4R53 - chains A and C of the 4 polymer chains in the assembly; structure by X-ray diffraction, 2.00 A resolution.

Chain A (and C):
Protein: 4-hydroxy-tetrahydrodipicolinate synthase
Organism: Campylobacter jejuni subsp. jejuni
Notes: EC 4.3.3.7; chain C of this document is another copy of the same molecule, construct and numbering; everything in this record applies to it too
Reference sequence: Q9PPB4 (DAPA_CAMJE); numbering as in UniProt (aligned over 1-298)
Sequence (306 residues; numbered -7 to 298; the number before each row is that of its first residue; numbers below 1 keep their minus sign (His-7 is residue -7)):
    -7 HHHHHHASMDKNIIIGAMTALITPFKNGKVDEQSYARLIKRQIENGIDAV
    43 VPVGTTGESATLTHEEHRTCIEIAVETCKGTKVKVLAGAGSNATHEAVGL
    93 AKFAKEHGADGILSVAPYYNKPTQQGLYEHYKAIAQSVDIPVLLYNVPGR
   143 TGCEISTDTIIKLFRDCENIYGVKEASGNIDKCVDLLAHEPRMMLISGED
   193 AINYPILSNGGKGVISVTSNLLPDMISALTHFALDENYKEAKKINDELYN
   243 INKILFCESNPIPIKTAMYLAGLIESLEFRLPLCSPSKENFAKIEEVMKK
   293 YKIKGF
Unresolved in the structure: -7 to 2 (chain C: -7 to 3)
Construct notes: expression tag (-7 to 0)
Swiss-Prot annotation at these positions:
  - active site: Tyr137 (Proton donor/acceptor), Lys166 (Schiff-base intermediate with substrate)
  - binding site (pyruvate): Thr48, Ile207
  - site (Part of a proton relay during catalysis): Thr47, Tyr111

Interface between chain A and chain C:
Residue-residue contacts (37; chain A residue first):
  Ile172(A) with Ile172(C), hydrophobic; Ile194(C), hydrophobic; Pro197(C), hydrophobic
  Asp173(A) with Ala193(C); Ile194(C); Tyr241(C), hydrogen bond; Lys245(C), salt bridge
  Val176(A) with Pro197(C), hydrophobic; Asn237(C); Tyr241(C), hydrophobic
  Asp177(A) with Tyr241(C)
  Ala180(A) with Asp238(C)
  His181(A) with Tyr241(C); Asn242(C), hydrogen bond
  Ala193(A) with Asp173(C); Val176(C)
  Ile194(A) with Ile172(C), hydrophobic; Asp173(C)
  Tyr196(A) with Ser200(C), hydrogen bond (side chain-backbone); Asn201(C)
  Pro197(A) with Ile172(C), hydrophobic; Val176(C), hydrophobic
  Ser200(A) with Tyr196(C), hydrogen bond (backbone-side chain); Ser200(C), hydrogen bond
  Asn201(A) with Tyr196(C); Lys234(C), hydrogen bond (backbone-side chain)
  Tyr230(A) with Tyr230(C), hydrophobic
  Lys231(A) with Glu228(C), salt bridge
  Lys234(A) with Asn201(C), hydrogen bond (side chain-backbone)
  Asn237(A) with Val176(C)
  Asp238(A) with Ala180(C)
  Tyr241(A) with Asp173(C), hydrogen bond; Val176(C), hydrophobic; Asp177(C); His181(C)
  Asn242(A) with His181(C)
  Lys245(A) with Asp173(C), salt bridge
Also at the interface, not in a pair above, chain A (24 interface residues in all): Gly170, Leu179, Gly202, Glu228
Also at the interface, not in a pair above, chain C (23 interface residues in all): Gly170, Leu179, Lys231

In short:
Chain A and chain C form an interface of 24 and 23 residues respectively; the contacts include 8 hydrogen
bonds and 3 salt bridges. Polar contacts include Asp173(A)-Lys245(C), Lys231(A)-Glu228(C) and
Asp173(A)-Tyr241(C).
Both chains are 4-hydroxy-tetrahydrodipicolinate synthase (Campylobacter jejuni subsp. jejuni). Entry 4R53
(dihydrodipicolinate synthase from C. jejuni with vacant active site and vacant allosteric site) was
determined by X-ray diffraction, deposited together with 4LY8, 4M19, 4MLJ and 4MLR.
